6II6 - chains A and C; structure by X-ray diffraction, 2.10 A resolution.

== Chain A ==
Molecule: Putative RTX-toxin
Organism: Vibrio vulnificus
Notes: fragment: mcf; engineered mutation(s): C3351S
Sequence (371 residues; each row starts with the number of its first residue):
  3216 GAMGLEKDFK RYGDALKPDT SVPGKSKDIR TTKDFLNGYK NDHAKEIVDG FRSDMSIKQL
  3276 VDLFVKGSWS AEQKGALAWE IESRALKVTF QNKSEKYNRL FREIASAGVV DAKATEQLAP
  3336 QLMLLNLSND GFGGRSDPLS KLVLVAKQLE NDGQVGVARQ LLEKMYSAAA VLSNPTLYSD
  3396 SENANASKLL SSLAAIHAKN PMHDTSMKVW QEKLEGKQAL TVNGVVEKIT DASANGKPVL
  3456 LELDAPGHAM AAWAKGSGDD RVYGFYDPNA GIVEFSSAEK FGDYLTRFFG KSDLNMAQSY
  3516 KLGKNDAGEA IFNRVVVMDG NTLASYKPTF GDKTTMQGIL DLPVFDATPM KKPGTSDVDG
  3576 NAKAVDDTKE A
Unresolved in the structure: 3216-3217, 3567-3586
Modified residues: Mse3218 (selenomethionine); Mse3270, Mse3338, Mse3380, Mse3417, Mse3422, Mse3465, Mse3511, Mse3533, Mse3551, Mse3565 (selenomethionine; parent Met)

== Chain C ==
Molecule: ADP-ribosylation factor 3
Organism: Homo sapiens
UniProt: P61204 (ARF3_HUMAN); residues 14-176 here = UniProt positions 14-176
Sequence (172 residues; each row starts with the number of its first residue):
    13 MGKKEMRILM VGLDAAGKTT ILYKLKLGEI VTTIPTIGFN VETVEYKNIS FTVWDVGGLD
    73 KIRPLWRHYF QNTQGLIFVV DSNDRERVNE AREELMRMLA EDELRDAVLL VFANKQDLPN
   133 AMNAAEITDK LGLHSLRHRN WYIQATCATS GDGLYEGLDW LANQLEHHHH HH
Unresolved in the structure: 13-14, 179-184
Differences from the reference sequence: initiating methionine (13); engineered mutation L71 (Gln in P61204); expression tag (177-184)
Ion coordination: Mg2+: T31, T48 (together with GTP)
Small-molecule neighbours: GTP (guanosine-5'-triphosphate): L25, D26, A27, A28, G29, K30, T31, T32, T45, I46, P47, T48, D67, V68, G69, G70, L71, N126, K127, D129, L130, C159, A160, T161

== How chain A and chain C interact ==
Residue-residue contacts - 47 pairs, chain A then chain C:
  K3302(A) - Q83(C)
  K3302(A) - E115(C)  salt bridge
  F3305(A) - H80(C)
  F3305(A) - Y81(C)  hydrophobic
  Q3306(A) - R19(C)
  Q3306(A) - W66(C)
  Q3306(A) - Y81(C)  hydrogen bond (side chain-backbone)
  Q3306(A) - Q83(C)
  N3307(A) - R19(C)  hydrogen bond
  S3309(A) - F51(C)
  S3309(A) - W66(C)
  E3310(A) - R19(C)  salt bridge
  E3310(A) - T64(C)  hydrogen bond
  E3310(A) - W66(C)  hydrogen bond
  N3313(A) - V53(C)  hydrogen bond (side chain-backbone)
  N3313(A) - E54(C)  hydrogen bond
  R3314(A) - E17(C)  salt bridge
  R3314(A) - T55(C)  hydrogen bond
  R3314(A) - T64(C)
  R3317(A) - K38(C)
  R3317(A) - L39(C)
  R3317(A) - E54(C)  salt bridge
  L3333(A) - F51(C)  hydrophobic
  Mse3338(A) - H80(C)
  L3342(A) - L77(C)  hydrophobic
  L3342(A) - H80(C)
  R3374(A) - I46(C)
  E3378(A) - I49(C)
  Y3381(A) - I49(C)
  Y3381(A) - G50(C)
  Y3381(A) - F51(C)
  Y3381(A) - L77(C)
  Y3381(A) - Y81(C)
  S3382(A) - I49(C)
  A3385(A) - K73(C)
  A3385(A) - L77(C)  hydrophobic
  N3389(A) - P76(C)
  L3392(A) - P76(C)  hydrophobic
  Y3393(A) - K73(C)  hydrogen bond (side chain-backbone)
  Y3393(A) - P76(C)
  E3397(A) - K73(C)  salt bridge
  F3560(A) - K73(C)
  F3560(A) - I74(C)  hydrophobic
  D3561(A) - K73(C)  hydrogen bond (backbone-side chain)
  T3563(A) - K73(C)  hydrogen bond (backbone-side chain)
  Mse3565(A) - D72(C)
  Mse3565(A) - K73(C)
Other interface residues (no listed pair), chain A (28 interface residues in all): V3303, P3335, A3384
Other interface residues (no listed pair), chain C (27 interface residues in all): Y35, P47, L71, R79, F82

== In short ==
28 residues of chain A face 27 of chain C across their interface; the contacts include 10 hydrogen bonds and 5
salt bridges. Polar pairs include K3302(A)-E115(C), E3310(A)-R19(C) and R3314(A)-E17(C). Chain C binds GTP.
T31(C) and T48(C) coordinate Mg2+.
Chain A is Putative RTX-toxin (Vibrio vulnificus) and chain C is ADP-ribosylation factor 3 (Homo sapiens); the
structure, Crystal structure of the Makes Caterpillars Floppy (MCF)-Like effector of Vibrio vulnificus
MO6-24/O in complex with ..., was determined by X-ray diffraction together with 6IMP, 6II0 and 6II2 from the
same study.
